Entry 5N5Y (electron microscopy, 7.70 A resolution (low resolution: residue-level contacts below are approximate; hydrogen-bond / salt-bridge calls are withheld)); this record covers chains P and Q of the 18 polymer chains in the assembly.

[Chain P]
Name: RNA polymerase I-specific transcription initiation factor RRN6
Organism: Saccharomyces cerevisiae
UniProtKB: P32786 (RRN6_YEAST); residues 1-894 here = UniProt positions 1-894
Chain sequence (894 residues; numbered 1 to 894; the number before each row is that of its first residue):
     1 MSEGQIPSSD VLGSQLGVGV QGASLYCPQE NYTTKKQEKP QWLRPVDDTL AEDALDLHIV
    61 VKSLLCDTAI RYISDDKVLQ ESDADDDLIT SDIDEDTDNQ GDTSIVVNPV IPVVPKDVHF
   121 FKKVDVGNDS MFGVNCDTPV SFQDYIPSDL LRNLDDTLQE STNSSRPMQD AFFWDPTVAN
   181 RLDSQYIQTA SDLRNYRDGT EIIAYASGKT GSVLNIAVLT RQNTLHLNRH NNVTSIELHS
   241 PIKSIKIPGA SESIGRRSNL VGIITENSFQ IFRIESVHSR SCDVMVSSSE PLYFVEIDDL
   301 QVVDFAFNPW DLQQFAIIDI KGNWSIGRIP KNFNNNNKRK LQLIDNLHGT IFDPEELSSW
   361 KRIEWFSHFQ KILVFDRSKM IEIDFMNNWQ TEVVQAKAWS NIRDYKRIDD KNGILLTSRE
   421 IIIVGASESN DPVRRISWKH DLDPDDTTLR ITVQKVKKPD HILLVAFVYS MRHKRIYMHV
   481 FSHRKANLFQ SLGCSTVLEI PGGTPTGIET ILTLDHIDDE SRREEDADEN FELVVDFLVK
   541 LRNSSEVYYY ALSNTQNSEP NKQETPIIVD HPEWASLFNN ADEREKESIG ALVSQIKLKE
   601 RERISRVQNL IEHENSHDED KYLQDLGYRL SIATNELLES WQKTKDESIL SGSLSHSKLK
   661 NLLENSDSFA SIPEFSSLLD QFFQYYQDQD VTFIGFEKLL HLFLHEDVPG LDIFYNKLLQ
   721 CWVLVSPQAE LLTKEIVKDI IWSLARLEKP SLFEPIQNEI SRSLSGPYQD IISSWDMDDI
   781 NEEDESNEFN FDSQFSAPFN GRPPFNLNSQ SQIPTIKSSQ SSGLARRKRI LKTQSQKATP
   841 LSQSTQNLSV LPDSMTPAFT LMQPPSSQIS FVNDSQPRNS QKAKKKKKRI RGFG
Disordered / not traced: 1-19, 28-48, 69-183, 306-313, 336-341, 512-530, 559-566, 780-894

[Chain Q]
Name: RNA polymerase I-specific transcription initiation factor RRN7
Organism: Saccharomyces cerevisiae
UniProtKB: P40992 (RRN7_YEAST); numbering as in UniProt (aligned over 1-514)
Chain sequence (514 residues; row label = number of the first residue in the row):
     1 MSTFIRGPIC GTDNCPSRLW RIIDGRRTCQ YGHVMEGDVE FNDDEDDLNG LGAGVITRRL
    61 NLTTNATGSF QSSQLTNSQL LQQQQRQSHK KFKKLIGHEA KLLFLKSFQF ILKRQIRWLI
   121 TEMRFPKEFE HVAKIIWLKI LKTINDQPQE ELKLQLHMTS TISILYLAST HLSLPVYTCD
   181 YIKWICTAKM PYFQASEILP KSWRIQLPNY YVSILEGSIS PFNGQLYNKI ALTCGMIHFK
   241 EFFNSEISCQ GLLLKLVMQC ALPPEFYFYT KQVIEFEETD IRNLTLWERT DERHTGRVSN
   301 HAELRVLSYF MLTINWMLSF DRDRQYPLKW ILSLTESLTQ RTTTSESIGR NIVKVVYPDK
   361 PTSSDYFQWS EEETLEFLKW MEKQFLPTQT KSLHNENGSM EMTIDQKIAR RKLYKIFPLD
   421 REANHDGEFN DSTHQLTFIE DLQERYAKQT PFFESNKIRD SLNYQEANPP ARKEAIGRLL
   481 THIASQLLVD FAISKEQLKD CISRIKNACL HRMN
Disordered / not traced: 1-2, 36-93, 200-203, 391-404, 421-431, 454-468
Bound ions: Zn2+: Cys10, Cys15, Cys29
Curated features (UniProtKB/Swiss-Prot):
  - zinc finger: Thr3 to Glu36 (RRN7-type)
  - region: Gly37 to Ala66 (B-reader), Thr67 to Lys101 (B-linker)
  - binding site (Zn(2+)): Cys10, Cys15, Cys29, His33
  - mutagenesis: Cys29 (C29A: Impaired binding to Pol I), His33 (H33S: Impaired binding to Pol I)

[Interface between chain P and chain Q]
Contacting residue pairs (127; chain P residue first):
  Lys474(P) with Ser364(Q)
  Arg475(P) with Ser364(Q); Phe367(Q)
  Leu498(P) with Phe367(Q)
  Ile568(P) with Glu474(Q)
  Val569(P) with Glu474(Q); Thr481(Q)
  Glu573(P) with Lys495(Q); Lys499(Q)
  Trp574(P) with Ala484(Q); Lys495(Q); Lys499(Q)
  Leu577(P) with Lys499(Q); Ile502(Q); Ser503(Q); Lys506(Q)
  Phe578(P) with Asn315(Q); Leu480(Q); Ile502(Q); Lys506(Q)
  Asn580(P) with Lys506(Q); Leu510(Q)
  Arg584(P) with Asn514(Q)
  Glu585(P) with Leu510(Q); Asn514(Q)
  Lys586(P) with Phe320(Q)
  Ser588(P) with Leu510(Q); Met513(Q); Asn514(Q)
  Ile589(P) with Trp316(Q); Phe320(Q)
  Ala591(P) with Met513(Q)
  Leu592(P) with Phe276(Q); Trp316(Q)
  Val593(P) with Trp316(Q); Met317(Q); Phe320(Q)
  Ile596(P) with Gln272(Q); Met317(Q)
  Lys597(P) with Asp323(Q); Gln325(Q)
  Lys599(P) with Gln272(Q)
  Glu600(P) with Phe268(Q); Tyr269(Q)
  Arg603(P) with Phe268(Q); Gln272(Q)
  Ile649(P) with Phe242(Q)
  Leu650(P) with Glu241(Q); Phe242(Q)
  Gly652(P) with His171(Q); Phe242(Q)
  Ser655(P) with Asn244(Q)
  His656(P) with His171(Q); Asn244(Q)
  Phe693(P) with Glu128(Q)
  Lys698(P) with Arg124(Q)
  Leu702(P) with Met123(Q); Val176(Q); Lys255(Q)
  Phe703(P) with Pro175(Q); Gly251(Q); Leu254(Q); Met258(Q)
  Leu704(P) with Met258(Q); Phe438(Q); Ile439(Q)
  His705(P) with Lys183(Q); Glu346(Q); Phe438(Q)
  Glu706(P) with Thr437(Q); Ile439(Q)
  Asp707(P) with Arg124(Q)
  Phe714(P) with Leu254(Q)
  Leu718(P) with Leu254(Q); Met258(Q)
  Gln720(P) with Gln443(Q)
  Cys721(P) with Leu442(Q); Tyr446(Q)
  Trp722(P) with Leu254(Q); Pro264(Q); Tyr446(Q)
  Leu724(P) with Gln443(Q); Ala447(Q); Thr450(Q)
  Val725(P) with Pro263(Q); Tyr446(Q); Gln449(Q)
  Ser726(P) with Glu265(Q)
  Leu732(P) with Glu265(Q)
  Glu735(P) with Phe268(Q)
  Ile736(P) with Leu254(Q); Tyr267(Q)
  Asp739(P) with Gln250(Q); Tyr267(Q); Lys271(Q)
  Ile740(P) with Gln250(Q); Gly251(Q)
  Ser743(P) with Ser173(Q); Gln250(Q)
  Glu748(P) with His171(Q); Leu172(Q)
  Lys749(P) with His171(Q)
  Leu752(P) with Lys127(Q)
  Asn758(P) with Ile135(Q); Lys139(Q)
  Glu759(P) with Lys134(Q); Ile135(Q); Leu138(Q)
  Arg762(P) with Leu138(Q); Lys139(Q); Lys142(Q)
  Ser763(P) with Leu138(Q)
  Ser765(P) with Lys142(Q)
  Gly766(P) with Lys142(Q)
  Pro767(P) with Asn145(Q); Asp146(Q)
  Asp770(P) with Leu141(Q); Lys142(Q); Asn145(Q)
  Ser774(P) with Gln109(Q)
  Trp775(P) with Gln109(Q); Lys113(Q)
  Asp776(P) with Lys113(Q); Lys134(Q)
  Met777(P) with Lys113(Q)
  Asp778(P) with Phe110(Q); Lys113(Q)
Other interface residues (no listed pair), chain P (85 interface residues in all): Ile567, His571, Ser576, Asn579, Gly590, Arg601, Ser651, Ser653, Leu654, Ser657, Ile694, Leu699, His701, Lys717, Pro727, Leu744, Pro755, Ser773, Asp779
Other interface residues (no listed pair), chain Q (86 interface residues in all): Leu105, Arg114, Arg117, Pro126, His131, Leu174, Trp184, Leu262, Val273, Met311, Gln368, Phe452, Phe453, Arg478, His482, Leu488, Glu496, Leu498

[Summary]
The interface between chain P and chain Q involves 85 residues on one side and 86 on the other. The Zn2+ site
is built by Cys10(Q), Cys15(Q) and Cys29(Q). Curated annotation (UniProt) lists 4 Zn2+-binding residues and 2
mutagenesis sites on chain Q.
Chain P is RNA polymerase I-specific transcription initiation factor RRN6 and chain Q is RNA polymerase
I-specific transcription initiation factor RRN7, both from Saccharomyces cerevisiae; the structure, Cryo-EM
structure of RNA polymerase I in complex with Rrn3 and Core Factor (Orientation III), was determined by
electron microscopy (same publication as 5O7X, 5N5Z, 5N60 and 5N61).
